Entry 8J4A (X-ray diffraction, 1.97 A resolution); this record covers chains A and C of the 4 polymer chains in the assembly.

[Chain A (and C)]
Protein: Sequence-variable mosaic (SVM) signal sequence domain-containing protein
Source organism: Onion yellows phytoplasma OY-M
Notes: chain C of this document is another copy of the same molecule, construct and numbering; everything in this record applies to it too
UniProtKB: Q6YQ57 (Q6YQ57_ONYPE); numbering as in UniProt (aligned over 33-135)
Sequence (104 residues; numbered 32 to 135; the number before each row is that of its first residue):
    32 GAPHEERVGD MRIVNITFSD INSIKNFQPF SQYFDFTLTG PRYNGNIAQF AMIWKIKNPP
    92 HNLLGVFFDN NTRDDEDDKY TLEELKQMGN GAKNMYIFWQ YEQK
Not modelled in the structure: 32, 134-135
Sequence notes: expression tag (32)
What the authors report for this chain:
  - specificity-determining residues: T68, I84

[Chain A / chain C interface]
Contacting residue pairs (36; chain A residue first):
  A33(A) with V39(C); Q118(C), hydrogen bond (backbone-side chain)
  P34(A) with R38(C); V39(C); G40(C)
  H35(A) with E37(C), salt bridge; R38(C); V39(C); K117(C)
  E36(A) with E36(C); E37(C); R38(C), hydrogen bond (backbone-backbone)
  E37(A) with H35(C), salt bridge; E36(C)
  R38(A) with P34(C); H35(C); E36(C), hydrogen bond (backbone-backbone)
  V39(A) with A33(C); P34(C)
  G40(A) with A33(C); P34(C)
  T48(A) with E114(C)
  N89(A) with Y132(C), hydrogen bond; E133(C)
  P90(A) with E133(C)
  P91(A) with N93(C)
  H92(A) with H92(C), hydrogen bond
  N93(A) with P91(C); N93(C)
  E114(A) with T48(C)
  Q118(A) with A33(C), hydrogen bond (side chain-backbone)
  Y132(A) with K88(C); N89(C), hydrogen bond; T112(C)
  E133(A) with P91(C); H92(C)
Interface residues without a listed pair, chain A (21 interface residues in all): I44, T112, K117
Interface residues without a listed pair, chain C (21 interface residues in all): P90

[In short]
Chain A and chain C each contribute 21 residues to their interface, with 7 hydrogen bonds and 2 salt bridges.
Polar pairs include H35(A)-E37(C), A33(A)-Q118(C) and N89(A)-Y132(C). From the paper: specificity determinants
T68(A) and I84(A).
Chain A and chain C are both Sequence-variable mosaic (SVM) signal sequence domain-containing protein (Onion
yellows phytoplasma OY-M); the structure, Crystal structure of OY phytoplasma SAP05 in complex with AtRPN10,
was determined by X-ray diffraction (same publication as 8J48, 8J49 and 8J4B).
